PDB entry 3C1C | X-ray diffraction, 3.15 A resolution | chains C and D of the 10 polymer chains in the assembly

# Chain C
Molecule: Histone H2A type 1
Source organism: Xenopus laevis
Reference sequence: P06897 (H2A1_XENLA); residues 801-929 here correspond to UniProt positions 2-130 (UniProt number = residue number - 799)
Chain sequence (129 residues; numbered 801 to 929; the number before each row is that of its first residue):
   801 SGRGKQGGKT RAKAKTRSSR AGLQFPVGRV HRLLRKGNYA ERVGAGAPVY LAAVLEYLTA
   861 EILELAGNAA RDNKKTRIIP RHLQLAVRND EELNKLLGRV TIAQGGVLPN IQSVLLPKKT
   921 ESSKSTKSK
Unresolved in the structure: 801-813, 919-929
Construct notes: conflict R899 (Gly100 in P06897), S923 (Ala124 in P06897), T926 (Ala127 in P06897)
UniProt features mapped onto this chain:
  - modified residue: S801 (N-acetylserine), K805 (N6-(2-hydroxyisobutyryl)lysine), K809 (N6-(2-hydroxyisobutyryl)lysine), K836 (N6-(2-hydroxyisobutyryl)lysine), K874 (N6-(2-hydroxyisobutyryl)lysine), K875 (N6-(2-hydroxyisobutyryl)lysine), K895 (N6-(2-hydroxyisobutyryl)lysine), Q904 (N5-methylglutamine), K918 (N6-(2-hydroxyisobutyryl)lysine)
  - cross-link (Glycyl lysine isopeptide (Lys-Gly)): K813 (interchain with G-Cter in ubiquitin), K815 (interchain with G-Cter in ubiquitin), K919 (interchain with G-Cter in ubiquitin)

# Chain D
Molecule: Histone 2, H2bf
Source organism: Xenopus (Silurana) tropicalis
Reference sequence: Q28D68 (Q28D68_XENTR); residues 1198-1322 here correspond to UniProt positions 2-126 (UniProt number = residue number - 1196)
Chain sequence (125 residues; numbered 1198 to 1322; the number before each row is that of its first residue):
  1198 PDPAKSAPAA KKGSKKAVTK TQKKDGKKRR KTRKESYAIY VYKVLKQVHP DTGISSKAMS
  1258 IMNSFVNDVF ERIAGEASRL AHYNKRSTIT SREIQTAVRL LLPGELAKHA VSEGTKAVTK
  1318 YTSAK
Unresolved in the structure: 1198-1229

# Chain C / chain D interface
Contacting residue pairs (97):
  R817(C) - Y1318(D)
  S819(C) - K1317(D)
  R820(C) - K1317(D)
  R820(C) - Y1318(D)  hydrogen bond (side chain-backbone)
  R820(C) - A1321(D)
  R820(C) - K1322(D)
  A821(C) - A1314(D)
  A821(C) - K1317(D)
  A821(C) - Y1318(D)  hydrophobic
  Q824(C) - Y1237(D)
  Q824(C) - K1240(D)
  Q824(C) - Q1244(D)
  F825(C) - Y1237(D)  hydrophobic
  F825(C) - V1241(D)  hydrophobic
  P826(C) - Y1237(D)
  R829(C) - E1232(D)  salt bridge
  R829(C) - S1233(D)  hydrogen bond (side chain-backbone)
  R829(C) - Y1237(D)
  V830(C) - F1267(D)  hydrophobic
  R832(C) - E1232(D)  salt bridge
  L833(C) - Y1234(D)
  L833(C) - F1267(D)  hydrophobic
  Y839(C) - F1267(D)
  Y839(C) - A1271(D)  hydrophobic
  Y839(C) - S1275(D)  hydrogen bond (backbone-side chain)
  Y839(C) - I1286(D)  hydrophobic
  A840(C) - S1284(D)
  A840(C) - I1286(D)  hydrophobic
  E841(C) - S1284(D)  hydrogen bond (backbone-backbone)
  R842(C) - S1284(D)  hydrogen bond (backbone-backbone)
  R842(C) - T1285(D)
  R842(C) - I1286(D)  hydrogen bond (backbone-backbone)
  V843(C) - I1286(D)
  G844(C) - I1286(D)  hydrogen bond (backbone-backbone)
  A845(C) - Y1318(D)
  G846(C) - S1288(D)
  A847(C) - I1286(D)
  A847(C) - S1288(D)
  A847(C) - I1291(D)
  V849(C) - A1314(D)
  V849(C) - V1315(D)  hydrophobic
  V849(C) - Y1318(D)  hydrophobic
  Y850(C) - I1291(D)  hydrophobic
  Y850(C) - Q1292(D)  hydrogen bond
  Y850(C) - V1308(D)  hydrogen bond (side chain-backbone)
  Y850(C) - G1311(D)
  Y850(C) - T1312(D)
  L851(C) - F1267(D)  hydrophobic
  L851(C) - I1270(D)  hydrophobic
  A853(C) - E1310(D)
  A853(C) - G1311(D)
  A853(C) - A1314(D)  hydrophobic
  V854(C) - V1295(D)  hydrophobic
  L855(C) - V1263(D)
  L855(C) - F1267(D)  hydrophobic
  Y857(C) - L1303(D)
  Y857(C) - H1306(D)
  Y857(C) - A1307(D)
  Y857(C) - E1310(D)
  L858(C) - V1266(D)  hydrophobic
  L858(C) - L1303(D)  hydrophobic
  T859(C) - M1259(D)
  A860(C) - V1241(D)  hydrophobic
  I862(C) - M1259(D)  hydrophobic
  L863(C) - V1238(D)
  L863(C) - L1242(D)  hydrophobic
  L863(C) - H1246(D)
  L863(C) - M1259(D)  hydrophobic
  E864(C) - V1245(D)
  E864(C) - H1246(D)  salt bridge
  G867(C) - H1246(D)
  N868(C) - H1246(D)
  T876(C) - D1248(D)  hydrogen bond (side chain-backbone)
  T876(C) - T1249(D)
  T876(C) - G1250(D)  hydrogen bond (backbone-backbone)
  R877(C) - G1250(D)
  R877(C) - I1251(D)
  R877(C) - S1252(D)
  I878(C) - G1250(D)  hydrogen bond (backbone-backbone)
  I878(C) - I1251(D)
  I878(C) - S1252(D)  hydrogen bond (backbone-backbone)
  I878(C) - A1255(D)
  I879(C) - S1252(D)
  P880(C) - I1258(D)  hydrophobic
  L883(C) - A1255(D)
  L883(C) - I1258(D)  hydrophobic
  E892(C) - P1300(D)
  E892(C) - G1301(D)
  E892(C) - E1302(D)  hydrogen bond (side chain-backbone)
  E892(C) - L1303(D)  hydrogen bond (side chain-backbone)
  L896(C) - R1269(D)  hydrogen bond (backbone-side chain)
  L896(C) - L1299(D)  hydrophobic
  L897(C) - F1262(D)  hydrophobic
  V900(C) - D1265(D)
  V900(C) - R1269(D)
  I902(C) - I1258(D)  hydrophobic
  A903(C) - I1258(D)
Other interface residues (no listed pair), chain C (53 interface residues in all): G822, L823, L834, E856, E861, L893
Other interface residues (no listed pair), chain D (57 interface residues in all): K1254, E1268, G1272, T1287, L1298

# Overview
53 residues of chain C face 57 of chain D across their interface, with 16 hydrogen bonds and 3 salt bridges.
Polar contacts include R829(C)-E1232(D), R832(C)-E1232(D) and E864(C)-H1246(D).
Here chain C is Histone H2A type 1 (Xenopus laevis) and chain D is Histone 2, H2bf (Xenopus (Silurana)
tropicalis). Entry 3C1C (The effect of H3 K79 dimethylation and H4 K20 trimethylation on nucleosome and
chromatin structure) was determined by X-ray diffraction (same publication as 3C1B).
